Entry 9NTO (X-ray diffraction, 2.15 A resolution); this record covers chains A and B.

== Chain A ==
Protein: CdnD
Amino-acid sequence (320 residues; each row starts with the number of its first residue; note: 2 numbers in that range are skipped by the numbering (no residue carries them; nothing is unmodelled there)):
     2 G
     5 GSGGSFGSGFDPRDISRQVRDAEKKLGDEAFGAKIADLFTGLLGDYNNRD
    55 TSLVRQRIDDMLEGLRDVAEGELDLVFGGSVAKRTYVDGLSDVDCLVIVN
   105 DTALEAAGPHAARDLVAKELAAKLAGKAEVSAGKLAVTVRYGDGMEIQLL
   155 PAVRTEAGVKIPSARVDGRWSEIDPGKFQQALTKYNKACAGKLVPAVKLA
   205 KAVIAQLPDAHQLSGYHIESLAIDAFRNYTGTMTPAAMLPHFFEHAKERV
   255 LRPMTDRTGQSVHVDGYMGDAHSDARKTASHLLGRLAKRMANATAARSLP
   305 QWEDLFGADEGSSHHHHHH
Unresolved in the structure: 11-18, 67-71, 108-112, 129-130, 160-162, 168-169, 312-323
Covalently attached groups: compound 2KA linked to Gly-2
Residues lining bound ligands: adenosine monophosphate (AMP): Lys-181, Phe-182, Gln-184, Ala-185, Lys-188, Tyr-189, Ser-224, Ile-227, Asp-228, Arg-231, Met-258, Thr-259, Asp-260, Arg-261, Val-266
What the authors report for this chain:
  - post-translational modification sites: Gly-2
  - catalytic residues: Asp-96 (by similarity / conservation)

== Chain B ==
Protein: Cap9
Amino-acid sequence (191 residues; row label = number of the first residue in the row):
     1 MANPTIQTDTAEAAVLLSGGMDSAACAHMLLRKGYRVRGLFIDFGQAAVA
    51 PEATAVSTLANILGIAVTTISASAPNRFGSGELVGRNAFLVMSGIFLGGA
   101 HSGLIAIGIHAGTPYYDCSPPFLSRMKQVAQEHTSGRLDVVAPLLDWHKP
   151 DIYSYFQRSGLPIEATYSCESGTIPPCGSCASCRDRRALGC
Unresolved in the structure: 1-10
Metal / ion sites: Zn2+: Cys-169, Cys-177, Cys-180, Cys-183
Residues lining bound ligands:
  - 2KA (2-amino-4-oxo-4,7-dihydro-3H-pyrrolo[2,3-d]pyrimidine-5-carboxylic acid): Gly-81, Glu-82, Leu-83, Val-84, Gly-85, Arg-86, Asn-87, Tyr-115, Asp-117, Cys-118, Glu-170, Ser-182
  - adenosine (ADN): Leu-16, Leu-17, Ser-18, Asp-22, Ser-23, Leu-40, Phe-41, Ile-42, Phe-44, Gln-46, Glu-52, Arg-86, Asn-87, Leu-90, Ile-107, Gly-108, Ile-109
What the authors report for this chain:
  - binding site for 2KA: Leu-83, Arg-86, Tyr-115, Asp-117
  - binding site for adenosine: Ile-42
  - binding site for adenosine: Ser-18, Asp-22, Ser-23 (by similarity / conservation)

== Interface between chain A and chain B ==
Contacting residue pairs - 60 pairs, chain A then chain B:
  Gly-2(A) with His-110(B), hydrogen bond (backbone-side chain); Thr-113(B); Tyr-115(B)
  Gly-5(A) with Thr-113(B); Pro-114(B); Tyr-115(B); Ala-181(B); Ser-182(B); Asp-185(B)
  Ser-6(A) with Gly-112(B); Thr-113(B); Asp-185(B), hydrogen bond
  Gly-7(A) with Ala-181(B), hydrogen bond (backbone-backbone); Arg-184(B); Asp-185(B), hydrogen bond (backbone-side chain)
  Gly-8(A) with Arg-184(B); Asp-185(B), hydrogen bond (backbone-side chain)
  Ser-9(A) with Gly-112(B)
  Phe-10(A) with Lys-149(B); Pro-150(B); Asp-185(B); Ala-188(B), hydrophobic; Leu-189(B), hydrophobic
  Ile-19(A) with Trp-147(B), hydrophobic; Asp-151(B); Ser-154(B); Tyr-155(B)
  Gln-22(A) with Trp-147(B); Asp-151(B)
  Val-23(A) with Tyr-155(B), hydrophobic
  Ala-26(A) with Met-29(B), hydrophobic
  Glu-27(A) with Lys-33(B), hydrogen bond (backbone-side chain)
  Leu-30(A) with Leu-30(B), hydrophobic; Lys-33(B); Tyr-35(B), hydrogen bond (backbone-side chain); Val-141(B), hydrophobic
  Gly-31(A) with Lys-33(B); Tyr-35(B)
  Glu-33(A) with Leu-104(B); Lys-127(B), salt bridge; Asp-139(B); Val-141(B)
  Ala-34(A) with Tyr-35(B)
  Ala-37(A) with Gly-136(B); Arg-137(B)
  Ala-40(A) with Ser-135(B); Gly-136(B); Arg-137(B)
  Asp-41(A) with Arg-137(B)
  Thr-44(A) with Arg-137(B), hydrogen bond
  Lys-196(A) with Ser-135(B)
  Gly-235(A) with Glu-132(B)
  Thr-236(A) with Gln-128(B); Gln-131(B); Glu-132(B)
  Met-237(A) with Glu-132(B), hydrogen bond (backbone-side chain)
  Thr-238(A) with Gln-131(B); Glu-132(B); Ser-135(B); Gly-136(B)
Also at the interface, not in a pair above, chain A (27 interface residues in all): Gly-36, Pro-239
Also at the interface, not in a pair above, chain B (40 interface residues in all): Ala-11, Arg-86, Gly-103, Cys-118, Val-140, Pro-143, His-148, Arg-158, Glu-170
Interface features reported in the paper:
  - interface residues, chain B: Met-29(B), Leu-104(B), Ser-135(B)

== Overview ==
Chain A and chain B form an interface of 27 and 40 residues respectively, with 9 hydrogen bonds and 1 salt
bridge. Polar contacts include Glu-33(A)/Lys-127(B), Gly-2(A)/His-110(B) and Ser-6(A)/Asp-185(B). Bound to
chain A: adenosine monophosphate. From the paper: the catalytic residue Asp-96(A); a binding site for 2KA at
Leu-83(B), Arg-86(B) and Tyr-115(B) among others.
Here chain A is CdnD and chain B is Cap9. Entry 9NTO (Structure of Cap9-CdnD complex containing NDG
modification) was determined by X-ray diffraction (same publication as 9NTN).
